Entry 7BLQ (electron microscopy, 9.20 A resolution (very low resolution: no residue pairs are listed; an interface is given only as per-side residue counts)); this record covers chains C and F of the 8 polymer chains in the assembly.

== Chain C ==
Protein: Vacuolar protein sorting-associated protein 35
Source organism: Chaetomium thermophilum (strain DSM 1495 / CBS 144.50 / IMI 039719)
UniProtKB: G0S709 (G0S709_CHATD); numbering as in UniProt (aligned over 12-306)
Amino-acid sequence (295 residues; each row starts with the number of its first residue):
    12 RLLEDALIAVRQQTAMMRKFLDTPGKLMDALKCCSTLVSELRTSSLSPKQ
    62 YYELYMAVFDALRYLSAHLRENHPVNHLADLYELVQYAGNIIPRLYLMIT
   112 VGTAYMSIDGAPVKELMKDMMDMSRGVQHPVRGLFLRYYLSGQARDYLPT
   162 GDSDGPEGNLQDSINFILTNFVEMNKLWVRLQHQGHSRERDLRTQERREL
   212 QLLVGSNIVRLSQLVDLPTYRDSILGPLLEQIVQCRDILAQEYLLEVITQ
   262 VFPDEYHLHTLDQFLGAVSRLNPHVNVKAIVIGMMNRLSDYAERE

== Chain F ==
Protein: Vacuolar protein sorting-associated protein 26-like protein
Source organism: Chaetomium thermophilum (strain DSM 1495 / CBS 144.50 / IMI 039719)
UniProtKB: G0S0E6 (G0S0E6_CHATD); residues 5-296 here = UniProt positions 5-296
Amino-acid sequence (292 residues; each row starts with the number of its first residue):
     5 FSTPVDIDIVLADADKRAMVDVKLDKNRREKVPLYMDGESVKGCVTVRPK
    55 DGKRLEHTGIKVQFIGTIEMFFDRGNHYEFLSLVQELAAPGELQHPQTFD
   105 FNFKNVEKQYESYNGINVKLRYFVRVTVSRRMADVIREKDIWVYSYRIPP
   155 ELNSSIKMDVGIEDCLHIEFEYSKSKYHLKDVIVGRIYFLLVRLKIKHME
   205 LSIIRRETTGVAPNQYNESETLVRFEIMDGSPSRGETIPIRLFLGGFDLT
   255 PTFRDVNKKFSTRYYLSLVLIDEDARRYFKQSEIILYRQPPE

== Interface between chain C and chain F ==
At this resolution (9 A) residue pairs are not listed: 14 residues of chain C and 16 of chain F lie at the interface.

== Overview ==
Chain C and chain F form an interface of 14 and 16 residues respectively.
Chain C is Vacuolar protein sorting-associated protein 35 and chain F is Vacuolar protein sorting-associated
protein 26-like protein, both from Chaetomium thermophilum (strain DSM 1495 / CBS 144.50 / IMI 039719); the
structure, Vps26 dimer region of the fungal membrane-assembled retromer:Grd19 complex, was determined by
electron microscopy, deposited together with 7BLO, 7BLP and 7BLR.
